7PF2 - chains M and I of the 19 polymer chains in the assembly; structure by electron microscopy, 5.10 A resolution (low resolution: residue-level contacts below are approximate; hydrogen-bond / salt-bridge calls are withheld).

Chain M:
Protein: Histone H2A type 1-B/E
Source organism: Homo sapiens
UniProtKB: P04908 (H2A1B_HUMAN); residues 0-129 here correspond to UniProt positions 1-130 (UniProt number = residue number + 1)
Chain sequence (147 residues; row label = number of the first residue in the row; numbers below 1 keep their minus sign (His-17 is residue -17)):
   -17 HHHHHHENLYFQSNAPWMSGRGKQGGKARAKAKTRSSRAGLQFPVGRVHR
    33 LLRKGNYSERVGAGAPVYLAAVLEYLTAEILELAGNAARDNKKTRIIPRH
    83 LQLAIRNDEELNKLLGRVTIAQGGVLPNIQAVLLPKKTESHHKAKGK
Disordered / not traced: -17 to 9, 119-129
Differences from the reference sequence: expression tag (-17 to -1)

Chain I:
Molecule: 748-nt DNA strand
Source organism: synthetic construct
Sequence (748 nucleotides; row label = number of the first residue in the row; note: 187 numbers in that range are skipped by the numbering (no residue carries them; nothing is unmodelled there)):
     1 ATCTCTCGCGCACTGGCCGCCTGGAGAATCCCGGTGCCGAGGCCGCTCAA
    51 TTGGTCGTAGACAGCTCTAGCACCGCTTAAACGCACGTACGCGCTGTCCC
   101 CCGCGTTTTAACCGCCAAGGGGATTACTCCCTAGTCTCCAGGCACGTGTC
   151 AGATATATACATCCTGTCATGTAAGTA
   365 TTAAGGTAACCCGTCTCGCGCACTGGCCGCCTGGAGAATCCCGGTGCCGA
   415 GGCCGCTCAATTGGTCGTAGACAGCTCTAGCACCGCTTAAACGCACGTAC
   465 GCGCTGTCCCCCGCGTTTTAACCGCCAAGGGGATTACTCCCTAGTCTCCA
   515 GGCACGTGTCAGATATATACATCCTGTCATGTAAGTATTAAGGTAACCCG
   565 TCTCGCGCACTGGCCGCCTGGAGAATCCCGGTGCCGAGGCCGCTCAATTG
   615 GTCGTAGACAGCTCTAGCACCGCTTAAACGCACGTACGCGCTGTCCCCCG
   665 CGTTTTAACCGCCAAGGGGATTACTCCCTAGTCTCCAGGCACGTGTCAGA
   715 TATATACATCCTGTCATGTAAGTATTAAGGTAACCCGTCTCGCGCACTGG
   765 CCGCCTGGAGAATCCCGGTGCCGAGGCCGCTCAATTGGTCGTAGACAGCT
   815 CTAGCACCGCTTAAACGCACGTACGCGCTGTCCCCCGCGTTTTAACCGCC
   865 AAGGGGATTACTCCCTAGTCTCCAGGCACGTGTCAGATATATACATCCTG
   915 TCATGTAAGTATTAAGGTGAT
Disordered / not traced: 1-10, 365-379, 552-935

Chain M / chain I interface:
Pairs across the interface (19):
  Ala12(M) - DT426(I)
  Ala12(M) - DG427(I)
  Lys13(M) - DT426(I)
  Lys15(M) - DT425(I)
  Lys15(M) - DT426(I)
  Thr16(M) - DT425(I)
  Arg17(M) - DT425(I)
  Ser18(M) - DT425(I)
  Arg20(M) - DT426(I)
  Gly28(M) - DA424(I)
  Gly28(M) - DT425(I)
  Arg29(M) - DA423(I)
  Arg29(M) - DA424(I)
  Arg32(M) - DA423(I)
  Arg32(M) - DA424(I)
  Arg42(M) - DG431(I)
  Arg42(M) - DA433(I)
  Arg77(M) - DA414(I)
  Arg77(M) - DG415(I)
Interface residues without a listed pair, chain M (14 interface residues in all): Ala14, Val27
Interface residues without a listed pair, chain I (11 interface residues in all): DG413, DT432

Overview:
14 residues of chain M and 11 residues of chain I are in contact.
Here chain M is Histone H2A type 1-B/E (Homo sapiens) and chain I is a 748-nt DNA strand (synthetic
construct). Entry 7PF2 (Nucleosome stack of the 4x187 nucleosome array containing H1) was determined by
electron microscopy (same publication as 7PET, 7PEU, 7PEV, 7PEW, 7PEX, 7PEY and 16 further entries).
